PDB entry 3X3B | X-ray diffraction, 2.30 A resolution | chain A

== Chain A ==
Molecule: Sodium pumping rhodopsin
Organism: Dokdonia eikasta
Reference sequence: N0DKS8 (N0DKS8_9FLAO); numbering as in UniProt (aligned over 1-275)
Sequence (290 residues; row label = number of the first residue in the row):
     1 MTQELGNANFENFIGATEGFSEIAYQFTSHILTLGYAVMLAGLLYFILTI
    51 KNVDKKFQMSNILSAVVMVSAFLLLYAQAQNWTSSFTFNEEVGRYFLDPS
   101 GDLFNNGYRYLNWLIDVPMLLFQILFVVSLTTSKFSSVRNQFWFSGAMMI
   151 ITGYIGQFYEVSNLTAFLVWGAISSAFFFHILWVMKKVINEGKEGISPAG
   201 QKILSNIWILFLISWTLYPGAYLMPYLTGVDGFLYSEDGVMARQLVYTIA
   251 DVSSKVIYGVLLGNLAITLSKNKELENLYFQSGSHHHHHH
Disordered / not traced: 1-4, 276-290
Differences from the reference sequence: expression tag (276-290)
Covalently attached groups: retinal (RET) linked to Lys255
Ligand contacts: retinal (RET): Tyr110, Trp113, Asp116, Val117, Leu120, Met149, Ile150, Gly153, Gly171, Ser174, Ser175, Phe178, Trp215, Tyr218, Pro219, Tyr222, Asp251, Ser254
From the paper describing this entry:
  - contacts within the chain: Ser70-Asp116, Asn112-Asp116
  - catalytic residues: Asp116 (proposed by the authors, not directly observed)
  - specificity-determining residues: Asn61, Gly263

== In short ==
Covalently linked retinal: at Lys255. The paper reports the catalytic residue Asp116; specificity determinants
Asn61 and Gly263.
Chain A is Sodium pumping rhodopsin (Dokdonia eikasta); the structure, Crystal structure of the light-driven
sodium pump KR2 in acidic state, was determined by X-ray diffraction together with 3X3C from the same study.
